Entry 5NJ4 (X-ray diffraction, 2.40 A resolution); this record covers chains H and M of the 4 polymer chains in the assembly.

[Chain H]
Name: Reaction center protein H chain
Source organism: Blastochloris viridis
UniProt: P06008 (RCEH_BLAVI); residue numbers follow UniProt; this construct covers 1-258
Sequence (258 residues; numbered 1 to 258; the number before each row is that of its first residue):
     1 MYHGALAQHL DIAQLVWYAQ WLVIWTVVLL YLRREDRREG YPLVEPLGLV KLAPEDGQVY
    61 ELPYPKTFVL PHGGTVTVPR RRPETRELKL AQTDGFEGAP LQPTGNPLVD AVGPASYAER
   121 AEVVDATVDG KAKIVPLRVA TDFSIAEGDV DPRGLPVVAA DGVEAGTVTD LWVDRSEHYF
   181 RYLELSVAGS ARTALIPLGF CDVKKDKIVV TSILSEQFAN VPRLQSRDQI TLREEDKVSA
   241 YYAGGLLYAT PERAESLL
Modified / non-standard residues: Met1 (N-formylmethionine; FME)
UniProt features mapped onto this chain:
  - modified residue: Met1 (N-formylmethionine)
Small-molecule neighbours:
  - heptane-1,2,3-triol (HTO), molecule 1: His3, Gly4, Ala5
  - heptane-1,2,3-triol (HTO), molecule 2: Val23, Val27, Tyr31

[Chain M]
Name: Reaction center protein M chain
Source organism: Blastochloris viridis
UniProt: P06010 (RCEM_BLAVI); residues 1-323 here correspond to UniProt positions 2-324 (UniProt number = residue number + 1)
Sequence (323 residues; numbered 1 to 323; the number before each row is that of its first residue):
     1 ADYQTIYTQI QARGPHITVS GEWGDNDRVG KPFYSYWLGK IGDAQIGPIY LGASGIAAFA
    61 FGSTAILIIL FNMAAEVHFD PLQFFRQFFW LGLYPPKAQY GMGIPPLHDG GWWLMAGLFM
   121 TLSLGSWWIR VYSRARALGL GTHIAWNFAA AIFFVLCIGC IHPTLVGSWS EGVPFGIWPH
   181 IDWLTAFSIR YGNFYYCPWH GFSIGFAYGC GLLFAAHGAT ILAVARFGGD REIEQITDRG
   241 TAVERAALFW RWTIGFNATI ESVHRWGWFF SLMVMVSASV GILLTGTFVD NWYLWCVKHG
   301 AAPDYPAYLP ATPDPASLPG APK
UniProt features mapped onto this chain:
  - binding site ((7R,8Z)-bacteriochlorophyll b): His180, His200
  - binding site (Fe cation): His217, Glu232, His264
  - binding site (a ubiquinone): Trp250
Ion coordination: Fe2+: His217, Glu232, His264 (shared with 2 residues of chain L)
Small-molecule neighbours:
  - bacteriochlorophyll b (BCB), molecule 1: Leu38, Ile46, Met120, Phe154, Val155, Ile158, Val173, Ile177, Trp178, His180, Ile181, Trp183, Leu184
  - bacteriochlorophyll b (BCB), molecule 2: Gly62, Ala65, Ile66, Ile69, Met120, Leu124, Phe148, Ala151, Ile152, Phe154, Val155, Ile158, Phe175, Trp183, Leu184, Thr185, Phe187, Ser188, Phe194, Tyr195, Cys197, Trp199, His200, Ser203, Ile204, Ala207, Tyr208, Val274, Met275, Ala278, Gly281, Ile282
  - bacteriochlorophyll b (BCB), molecule 3: Leu184, Tyr195, Tyr208
  - bacteriochlorophyll b (BCB), molecule 4: Tyr195, His200, Gly201, Ile204, Gly205, Tyr208, Gly209, Leu212, Phe270
  - bacteriopheophytin b (BPB), molecule 1: Ile46, Ile49, Ala58, Phe59, Gly62, Ser123, Leu124, Trp127, Val131, Ile144, Asn147, Phe148, Ala151, Ser271, Val274, Met275
  - bacteriopheophytin b (BPB), molecule 2: Tyr208, Gly211, Leu212, Ala215, Ala216, Trp250, Thr253, Ile254
  - heptane-1,2,3-triol (HTO): Trp268, Phe269, Leu272, Met273, Val276
  - menaquinone-7 (MQ7): Leu212, Leu213, Ala216, His217, Thr220, Val243, Ala246, Ala247, Trp250, Ile254, Phe256, Asn257, Ala258, Thr259, Ile260, Val263, Trp266, Phe270
  - 15-cis-1,2-dihydroneurosporene (NS5): Ile66, Ile69, Leu70, Met73, Phe88, Ile104, Trp113, Leu114, Gly117, Leu118, Met120, Thr121, Val155, Leu156, Ile158, Gly159, Cys160, Trp169, Val173, Pro174, Phe175, Gly176, Ile177, His180

[Chain H / chain M interface]
Pairs across the interface (123; chain H residue first):
  His3(H) with Thr287(M); Phe288(M)
  Gly4(H) with Phe288(M)
  Asp11(H) with Trp295(M), hydrogen bond; Lys298(M), salt bridge; His299(M), salt bridge
  Ile12(H) with Phe288(M), hydrophobic
  Ala13(H) with Trp199(M); Val289(M), hydrophobic; Trp295(M)
  Gln14(H) with Trp295(M); His299(M)
  Val16(H) with Trp199(M); Val280(M), hydrophobic
  Trp17(H) with Pro198(M), hydrophobic; Trp199(M); Phe202(M), hydrophobic
  Gln20(H) with Trp199(M), hydrogen bond; Phe202(M); Met273(M); Ser277(M), hydrogen bond
  Trp21(H) with Phe202(M)
  Ile24(H) with Phe202(M), hydrophobic; Phe206(M), hydrophobic
  Val27(H) with Phe269(M), hydrophobic
  Val28(H) with Trp266(M), hydrophobic
  Tyr31(H) with Arg265(M), hydrogen bond
  Leu32(H) with Arg265(M); Trp266(M); Phe269(M), hydrophobic
  Arg33(H) with Phe256(M); Asn257(M), hydrogen bond (side chain-backbone)
  Glu35(H) with Thr259(M); Ser262(M); Arg265(M), salt bridge
  Asp36(H) with Asn257(M); Ala258(M); Thr259(M); Ser262(M), hydrogen bond; Trp266(M), hydrogen bond
  Glu39(H) with Ile236(M); Arg239(M), salt bridge; Thr259(M)
  Tyr41(H) with Arg251(M), hydrogen bond
  Leu43(H) with Arg251(M)
  Lys66(H) with Glu261(M), salt bridge; Arg265(M)
  Phe68(H) with Ile236(M), hydrophobic; Glu261(M)
  Leu70(H) with Thr237(M)
  Val76(H) with Thr237(M)
  Arg82(H) with Arg239(M)
  Pro114(H) with Arg245(M), hydrogen bond (backbone-side chain)
  Ser116(H) with Thr241(M), hydrogen bond (backbone-side chain); Arg245(M), hydrogen bond (backbone-side chain)
  Ala118(H) with Arg239(M); Gly240(M); Thr241(M); Glu244(M)
  Arg120(H) with Glu234(M), hydrogen bond (side chain-backbone); Gln235(M); Asp238(M), hydrogen bond (side chain-backbone); Arg239(M); Gly240(M)
  Ala121(H) with Asp238(M), hydrogen bond (backbone-side chain)
  Asp125(H) with Arg231(M), salt bridge; Glu234(M)
  Lys133(H) with Glu234(M), salt bridge
  Ile134(H) with Arg231(M)
  Asp142(H) with Gly14(M); Pro15(M)
  Phe143(H) with Arg13(M); Gly14(M)
  Ser144(H) with Ala12(M); Arg13(M), hydrogen bond (backbone-backbone)
  Ile145(H) with Ile10(M), hydrophobic; Gln11(M)
  Ala146(H) with Gln11(M), hydrogen bond (backbone-backbone); Arg13(M)
  Glu147(H) with Tyr36(M)
  Gly148(H) with Tyr36(M)
  Asp149(H) with Gln9(M); Ile10(M); Gln11(M), hydrogen bond (side chain-backbone); Tyr36(M), hydrogen bond; Lys40(M), salt bridge
  Val150(H) with Ile10(M)
  Pro152(H) with Ile10(M), hydrophobic
  Arg175(H) with Ile17(M)
  Ser176(H) with Ile17(M)
  Glu177(H) with Asp43(M)
  His178(H) with Ala12(M); Gly14(M); Pro15(M), hydrogen bond (side chain-backbone); Ile17(M)
  Tyr179(H) with Gln4(M), hydrogen bond; Thr8(M)
  Phe180(H) with Ile10(M); Gln11(M); Ala12(M), hydrophobic
  Arg181(H) with Asp230(M), salt bridge; Arg231(M)
  Pro197(H) with Arg226(M)
  Leu198(H) with Gln4(M); Gln9(M)
  Gly199(H) with Asp2(M); Gln4(M); Arg226(M), hydrogen bond (backbone-side chain)
  Phe200(H) with Arg226(M)
  Cys201(H) with Gln9(M), hydrogen bond (backbone-side chain)
  Asp202(H) with Tyr3(M); Gln9(M)
  Val203(H) with Gln9(M), hydrogen bond (backbone-side chain)
  Leu232(H) with Arg231(M); Asp238(M)
  Glu235(H) with Arg231(M), salt bridge
  Asp236(H) with Gly240(M); Thr241(M), hydrogen bond (side chain-backbone)
  Ser239(H) with Arg226(M), hydrogen bond (side chain-backbone); Phe227(M)
  Ala240(H) with Arg245(M)
  Ala243(H) with Phe227(M), hydrophobic
  Leu246(H) with Arg226(M)
Also at the interface, not in a pair above, chain H (74 interface residues in all): His9, Arg38, Gly40, Glu84, Ala115, Tyr117, Glu119, Leu171, Val173
Also at the interface, not in a pair above, chain M (55 interface residues in all): Ala1, Leu284, Trp292

[In short]
74 residues of chain H and 55 residues of chain M are in contact; the contacts include 25 hydrogen bonds and
10 salt bridges. Polar contacts include Asp11(H)-Lys298(M), Asp11(H)-His299(M) and Glu35(H)-Arg265(M). One
heptane-1,2,3-triol molecule is bound between chain H and chain M.
Here chain H is Reaction center protein H chain and chain M is Reaction center protein M chain, both from
Blastochloris viridis. Entry 5NJ4 (From macrocrystals to microcrystals: a strategy for membrane protein serial
crystallography) was determined by X-ray diffraction (same publication as 5O4C and 5O64).
